1KOR - chains C and D of the 4 polymer chains in the assembly; structure by X-ray diffraction, 1.95 A resolution.

== Chain C (and D) ==
Molecule: Argininosuccinate Synthetase
From: Thermus thermophilus
Notes: EC 6.3.4.5; chain D of this document is another copy of the same molecule, construct and numbering; everything in this record applies to it too
UniProt: P59846 (ASSY_THET8); numbering as in UniProt (aligned over 1-400)
Chain sequence (400 residues; row label = number of the first residue in the row):
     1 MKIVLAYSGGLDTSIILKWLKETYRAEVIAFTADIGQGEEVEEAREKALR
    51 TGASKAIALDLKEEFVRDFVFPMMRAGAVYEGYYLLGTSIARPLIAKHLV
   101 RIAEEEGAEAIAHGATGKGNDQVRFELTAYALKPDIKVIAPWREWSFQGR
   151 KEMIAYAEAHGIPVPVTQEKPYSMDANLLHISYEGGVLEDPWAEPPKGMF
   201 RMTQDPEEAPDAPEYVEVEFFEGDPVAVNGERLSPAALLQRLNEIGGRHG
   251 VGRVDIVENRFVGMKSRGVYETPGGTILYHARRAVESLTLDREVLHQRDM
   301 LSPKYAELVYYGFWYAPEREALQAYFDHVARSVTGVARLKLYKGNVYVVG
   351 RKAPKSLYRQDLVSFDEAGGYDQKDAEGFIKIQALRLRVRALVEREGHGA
Unresolved in the structure: 166-170, 366-369, 396-400
Small-molecule neighbours:
  - AMP-PNP (ANP; phosphoaminophosphonic acid-adenylate ester): Ala-6, Tyr-7, Ser-8, Gly-9, Gly-10, Leu-11, Asp-12, Thr-13, Ser-14, Phe-31, Thr-32, Ala-33, Gln-37, Arg-92, Ile-95, His-113, Gly-114, Ala-115, Phe-125, Ser-173, Met-174, Asp-175
  - arginine (ARG): Tyr-84, Thr-88, Ser-89, Arg-92, Asn-120, Asp-121, Arg-124, Ser-173, Asp-175, Ser-182, Glu-184, Glu-258, Tyr-270, Tyr-310
  - succinic acid (SIN): Gly-114, Ala-115, Thr-116, Lys-118, Gly-119, Asn-120, Asp-121, Glu-184, Arg-260

== How chain C and chain D interact ==
Pairs across the interface - 179 pairs, chain C then chain D:
  Tyr-80(C) / His-296(D)  hydrogen bond
  Glu-81(C) / Arg-283(D)
  Glu-81(C) / Leu-295(D)
  Glu-81(C) / His-296(D)  salt bridge
  Gly-82(C) / Arg-283(D)
  Tyr-83(C) / His-280(D)  hydrogen bond
  Tyr-83(C) / Arg-283(D)
  Thr-116(C) / Phe-365(D)
  Gly-117(C) / Tyr-371(D)  hydrogen bond (backbone-side chain)
  Gly-117(C) / Gln-373(D)  hydrogen bond (backbone-side chain)
  Gly-117(C) / Ala-376(D)
  Lys-118(C) / Asp-361(D)
  Lys-118(C) / Leu-362(D)  hydrogen bond (side chain-backbone)
  Lys-118(C) / Ser-364(D)
  Lys-118(C) / Phe-365(D)
  Lys-118(C) / Tyr-371(D)
  Gln-122(C) / Ala-376(D)
  Glu-126(C) / Ile-380(D)
  Tyr-130(C) / Lys-381(D)
  Tyr-130(C) / Ala-384(D)  hydrophobic
  Tyr-130(C) / Arg-388(D)
  Ala-131(C) / Ala-391(D)
  Pro-134(C) / Arg-388(D)  hydrogen bond (backbone-side chain)
  Pro-134(C) / Ala-391(D)
  Pro-134(C) / Leu-392(D)  hydrophobic
  Trp-142(C) / Phe-365(D)  hydrophobic
  Trp-142(C) / Gln-373(D)
  Arg-143(C) / Gln-373(D)
  Arg-143(C) / Glu-377(D)
  Arg-143(C) / Ile-380(D)
  Glu-189(C) / Tyr-358(D)  hydrogen bond (backbone-side chain)
  Glu-189(C) / Gln-360(D)
  Glu-189(C) / Ser-364(D)  hydrogen bond
  Pro-191(C) / Gly-350(D)
  Pro-191(C) / Arg-351(D)  hydrogen bond (backbone-backbone)
  Pro-191(C) / Tyr-358(D)  hydrophobic
  Trp-192(C) / Glu-217(D)
  Trp-192(C) / Val-336(D)  hydrophobic
  Trp-192(C) / Arg-338(D)
  Trp-192(C) / Gly-350(D)
  Trp-192(C) / Arg-351(D)
  Trp-192(C) / Lys-352(D)
  Ala-193(C) / Val-349(D)
  Glu-194(C) / Tyr-215(D)  hydrogen bond
  Glu-194(C) / Arg-338(D)  salt bridge
  Glu-194(C) / Lys-340(D)  salt bridge
  Glu-194(C) / Val-349(D)
  Pro-206(C) / Tyr-342(D)
  Pro-206(C) / Tyr-347(D)
  Glu-207(C) / Pro-213(D)
  Glu-207(C) / Lys-340(D)  salt bridge
  Glu-207(C) / Tyr-342(D)
  Tyr-215(C) / Glu-194(D)  hydrogen bond
  Glu-217(C) / Trp-192(D)
  Asp-255(C) / Val-348(D)
  Asp-255(C) / Arg-351(D)  salt bridge
  Ile-256(C) / Arg-351(D)
  Val-257(C) / Ser-287(D)
  Val-257(C) / Leu-288(D)  hydrophobic
  Val-257(C) / Arg-351(D)
  Asn-259(C) / Arg-292(D)
  Asn-259(C) / Leu-295(D)
  Arg-260(C) / Arg-292(D)  hydrogen bond (backbone-side chain)
  Arg-260(C) / Val-363(D)
  Phe-261(C) / Arg-292(D)  hydrogen bond (backbone-side chain)
  Phe-261(C) / Phe-379(D)  hydrophobic
  Phe-261(C) / Gln-383(D)
  Val-262(C) / Tyr-371(D)
  Gly-263(C) / Arg-292(D)
  Met-264(C) / Leu-362(D)  hydrophobic
  Lys-265(C) / Ser-287(D)  hydrogen bond (side chain-backbone)
  Lys-265(C) / Leu-288(D)
  Lys-265(C) / Leu-290(D)  hydrogen bond (side chain-backbone)
  Lys-265(C) / Leu-357(D)
  Lys-265(C) / Tyr-358(D)
  Lys-265(C) / Val-363(D)
  Arg-267(C) / Val-349(D)
  Arg-267(C) / Arg-351(D)
  His-280(C) / Tyr-83(D)  hydrogen bond
  Arg-283(C) / Glu-81(D)
  Arg-283(C) / Gly-82(D)
  Arg-283(C) / Tyr-83(D)
  Ser-287(C) / Val-257(D)
  Ser-287(C) / Lys-265(D)  hydrogen bond (backbone-side chain)
  Leu-288(C) / Val-257(D)  hydrophobic
  Leu-288(C) / Lys-265(D)
  Leu-290(C) / Lys-265(D)  hydrogen bond (backbone-side chain)
  Arg-292(C) / Asn-259(D)
  Arg-292(C) / Arg-260(D)  hydrogen bond (side chain-backbone)
  Arg-292(C) / Phe-261(D)  hydrogen bond (side chain-backbone)
  Arg-292(C) / Gly-263(D)
  Arg-292(C) / Tyr-311(D)
  Glu-293(C) / Tyr-311(D)
  Leu-295(C) / Glu-81(D)
  His-296(C) / Tyr-80(D)  hydrogen bond
  His-296(C) / Glu-81(D)  salt bridge
  His-296(C) / Glu-307(D)  salt bridge
  His-296(C) / Tyr-311(D)  hydrogen bond
  Met-300(C) / Met-300(D)
  Met-300(C) / Pro-303(D)  hydrophobic
  Pro-303(C) / Met-300(D)  hydrophobic
  Glu-307(C) / His-296(D)  salt bridge
  Tyr-311(C) / Arg-292(D)  hydrogen bond
  Tyr-311(C) / Glu-293(D)
  Tyr-311(C) / His-296(D)
  Phe-313(C) / Gln-383(D)
  Phe-313(C) / Arg-386(D)
  Pro-317(C) / Leu-387(D)
  Pro-317(C) / Arg-390(D)
  Glu-318(C) / Arg-386(D)  salt bridge
  Glu-320(C) / Arg-390(D)  salt bridge
  Val-336(C) / Trp-192(D)
  Arg-338(C) / Trp-192(D)
  Lys-340(C) / Glu-194(D)  salt bridge
  Tyr-342(C) / Pro-206(D)
  Tyr-342(C) / Glu-207(D)
  Lys-343(C) / Tyr-342(D)
  Lys-343(C) / Lys-343(D)
  Lys-343(C) / Tyr-347(D)
  Gly-344(C) / Asn-345(D)  hydrogen bond (backbone-side chain)
  Gly-344(C) / Tyr-347(D)
  Asn-345(C) / Gly-344(D)  hydrogen bond (side chain-backbone)
  Asn-345(C) / Asn-345(D)  hydrogen bond
  Tyr-347(C) / Pro-206(D)
  Tyr-347(C) / Gly-344(D)
  Val-348(C) / Asp-255(D)
  Val-349(C) / Ala-193(D)
  Val-349(C) / Glu-194(D)
  Val-349(C) / Arg-267(D)
  Gly-350(C) / Pro-191(D)
  Gly-350(C) / Trp-192(D)
  Arg-351(C) / Pro-191(D)  hydrogen bond (backbone-backbone)
  Arg-351(C) / Trp-192(D)
  Arg-351(C) / Asp-255(D)  salt bridge
  Arg-351(C) / Ile-256(D)
  Arg-351(C) / Val-257(D)
  Arg-351(C) / Arg-267(D)
  Lys-352(C) / Trp-192(D)
  Leu-357(C) / Lys-265(D)
  Tyr-358(C) / Glu-189(D)  hydrogen bond (side chain-backbone)
  Tyr-358(C) / Pro-191(D)
  Tyr-358(C) / Lys-265(D)
  Gln-360(C) / Glu-189(D)
  Leu-362(C) / Lys-118(D)
  Leu-362(C) / Met-264(D)  hydrophobic
  Val-363(C) / Lys-118(D)
  Val-363(C) / Arg-260(D)
  Val-363(C) / Lys-265(D)
  Ser-364(C) / Lys-118(D)  hydrogen bond (backbone-side chain)
  Ser-364(C) / Glu-189(D)
  Phe-365(C) / Thr-116(D)
  Phe-365(C) / Lys-118(D)
  Tyr-371(C) / Gly-117(D)  hydrogen bond (side chain-backbone)
  Tyr-371(C) / Lys-118(D)
  Tyr-371(C) / Val-262(D)
  Gln-373(C) / Arg-143(D)
  Lys-374(C) / Arg-143(D)
  Ala-376(C) / Gly-117(D)
  Ala-376(C) / Gln-122(D)
  Glu-377(C) / Arg-143(D)
  Phe-379(C) / Phe-261(D)  hydrophobic
  Ile-380(C) / Glu-126(D)
  Ile-380(C) / Arg-143(D)
  Lys-381(C) / Tyr-130(D)
  Gln-383(C) / Phe-261(D)
  Gln-383(C) / Phe-313(D)
  Ala-384(C) / Leu-127(D)  hydrophobic
  Ala-384(C) / Tyr-130(D)  hydrophobic
  Arg-386(C) / Phe-313(D)
  Arg-386(C) / Glu-318(D)  salt bridge
  Leu-387(C) / Pro-317(D)
  Arg-388(C) / Tyr-130(D)
  Arg-388(C) / Pro-134(D)  hydrogen bond (side chain-backbone)
  Arg-390(C) / Ala-316(D)
  Arg-390(C) / Pro-317(D)
  Arg-390(C) / Glu-320(D)  salt bridge
  Ala-391(C) / Ala-131(D)
  Ala-391(C) / Pro-134(D)
  Leu-392(C) / Pro-134(D)  hydrophobic
Interface residues without a listed pair, chain C (98 interface residues in all): Val-123, Leu-127, Pro-195, Pro-213, Ser-266, Tyr-279, Asp-299, Lys-304, Tyr-315, Ala-316, Asp-361
Interface residues without a listed pair, chain D (97 interface residues in all): Val-123, Trp-142, Arg-253, Ser-266, Tyr-279, Asp-299, Lys-304, Tyr-315

== Summary ==
98 residues of chain C and 97 residues of chain D are in contact; the contacts include 31 hydrogen bonds and
14 salt bridges. Polar pairs include Glu-81(C)/His-296(D), Glu-194(C)/Arg-338(D) and Glu-194(C)/Lys-340(D).
Bound to chain C: AMP-PNP, arginine and succinic acid.
Both chains are Argininosuccinate Synthetase (Thermus thermophilus). Entry 1KOR (Crystal Structure of Thermus
thermophilus HB8 Argininosuccinate Synthetase in complex with inhibitors) was determined by X-ray diffraction,
deposited together with 1KH1 and 1KH2.
